7R5K - chains A2 and I2 of the 101 polymer chains in the assembly; structure by electron microscopy, 12.00 A resolution (very low resolution: no residue pairs are listed; an interface is given only as per-side residue counts).

Chain A2:
Name: Nuclear pore complex protein Nup93
Source organism: Homo sapiens
UniProt: Q8N1F7 (NUP93_HUMAN); numbering as in UniProt (aligned over 1-819)
Sequence (819 residues; numbered 1 to 819; the number before each row is that of its first residue):
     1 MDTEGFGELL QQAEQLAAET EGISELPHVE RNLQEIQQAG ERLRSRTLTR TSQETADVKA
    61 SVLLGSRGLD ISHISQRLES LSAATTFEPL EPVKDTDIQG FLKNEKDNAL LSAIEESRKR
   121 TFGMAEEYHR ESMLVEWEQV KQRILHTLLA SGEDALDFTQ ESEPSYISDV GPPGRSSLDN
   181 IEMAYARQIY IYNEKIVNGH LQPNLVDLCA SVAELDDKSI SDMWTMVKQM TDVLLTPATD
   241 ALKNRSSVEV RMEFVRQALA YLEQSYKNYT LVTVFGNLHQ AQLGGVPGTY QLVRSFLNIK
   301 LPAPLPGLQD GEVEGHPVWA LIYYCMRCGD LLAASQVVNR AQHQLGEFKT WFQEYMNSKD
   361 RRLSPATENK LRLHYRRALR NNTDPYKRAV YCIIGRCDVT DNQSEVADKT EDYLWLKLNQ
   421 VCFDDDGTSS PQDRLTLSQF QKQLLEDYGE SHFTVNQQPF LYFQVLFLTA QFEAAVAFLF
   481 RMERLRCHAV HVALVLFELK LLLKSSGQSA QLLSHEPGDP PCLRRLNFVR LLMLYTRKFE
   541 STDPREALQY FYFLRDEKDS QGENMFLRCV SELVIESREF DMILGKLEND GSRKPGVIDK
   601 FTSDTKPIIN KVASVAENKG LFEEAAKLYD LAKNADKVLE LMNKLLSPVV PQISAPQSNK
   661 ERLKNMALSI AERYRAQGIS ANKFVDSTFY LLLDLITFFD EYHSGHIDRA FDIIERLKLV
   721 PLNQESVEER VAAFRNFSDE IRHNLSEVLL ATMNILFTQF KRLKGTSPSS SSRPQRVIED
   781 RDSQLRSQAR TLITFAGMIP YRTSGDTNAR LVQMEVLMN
Not modelled in the structure: 1

Chain I2:
Name: Nucleoporin p58/p45
Source organism: Homo sapiens
UniProt: Q9BVL2 (NUP58_HUMAN); numbering as in UniProt (aligned over 1-599)
Sequence (599 residues; numbered 1 to 599; the number before each row is that of its first residue):
     1 MSTGFSFGSG TLGSTTVAAG GTSTGGVFSF GTGASSNPSV GLNFGNLGST STPATTSAPS
    61 SGFGTGLFGS KPATGFTLGG TNTGIATTIT TGLTLGTPAT TSAATTGFSL GFNKPAASAT
   121 PFALPITSTS ASGLTLSSAL TSTPAASTGF TLNNLGGTTA TTTTASTGLS LGGALAGLGG
   181 SLFQSTNTGT SGLGQNALGL TLGTTAATST AGNEGLGGID FSSSSDKKSD KTGTRPEDSK
   241 ALKDENLPPV ICQDVENLQK FVKEQKQVQE EISRMSSKAM LKVQEDIKAL KQLLSLAANG
   301 IQRNTLNIDK LKIETAQELK NAEIALRTQK TPPGLQHEYA APADYFRILV QQFEVQLQQY
   361 RQQIEELENH LATQANNSHI TPQDLSMAMQ KIYQTFVALA AQLQSIHENV KVLKEQYLGY
   421 RKMFLGDAVD VFETRRAEAK KWQNTPRVTT GPTPFSTMPN AAAVAMAATL TQQQQPATGP
   481 QPSLGVSFGT PFGSGIGTGL QSSGLGSSNL GGFGTSSGFG CSTTGASTFG FGTTNKPSGS
   541 LSAGFGSSST SGFNFSNPGI TASAGLTFGV SNPASAGFGT GGQLLQLKKP PAGNKRGKR
Not modelled in the structure: 1-245, 419-599

Interface between chain A2 and chain I2:
At this resolution (12 A) residue pairs are not listed: 47 residues of chain A2 and 45 of chain I2 lie at the interface.

Overview:
47 residues of chain A2 and 45 residues of chain I2 are in contact.
Here chain A2 is Nuclear pore complex protein Nup93 and chain I2 is Nucleoporin p58/p45, both from Homo
sapiens. Entry 7R5K (Human nuclear pore complex (constricted)) was determined by electron microscopy together
with 7R5J and 7R1Y from the same study.
